PDB entry 4JGH | X-ray diffraction, 3.00 A resolution | chains C and D of the 4 polymer chains in the assembly

== Chain C ==
Name: Transcription elongation factor B polypeptide 1
From: Mus musculus
UniProt: P83940 (ELOC_MOUSE); numbering as in UniProt (aligned over 17-112)
Amino-acid sequence (96 residues; each row starts with the number of its first residue):
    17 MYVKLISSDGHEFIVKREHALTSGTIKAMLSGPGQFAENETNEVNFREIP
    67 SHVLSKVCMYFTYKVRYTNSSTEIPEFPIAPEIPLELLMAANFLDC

== Chain D ==
Name: Cullin-5
From: Homo sapiens
UniProt: Q93034 (CUL5_HUMAN); numbering as in UniProt (aligned over 10-386)
Amino-acid sequence (378 residues; row label = number of the first residue in the row):
    10 KGSLQFEDKWDFMRPIVLKLLRQESVTKQQWFDLFSDVHAVCLWDDKGPA
    60 KIHQALKEDILEFIKQAQARVLSHQDDTALLKAYIVEWRKFFTQCDILPK
   110 PFCQLEITLMGKQGSNKKSNVEDSIVRKLMLDTWNESIFSNIKNRLQDSA
   160 MKLVHAERLGEAFDSQLVIGVRESYVNLCSNPEDKLQIYRDNFEKAYLDS
   210 TERFYRTQAPSYLQQNGVQNYMKYADAKLKEEEKRALRYLETRRECNSVE
   260 ALMECCVNALVTSFKETILAECQGMIKRNETEKLHLMFSLMDKVPNGIEP
   310 MLKDLEEHIISAGLADMVAAAETITTDSEKYREQLDTLFNRFSKLVKEAF
   360 QDDPRFLTARDKAYKAVVNDATIFKLEV
Unresolved in the structure: 119-128
Differences from the reference sequence: engineered mutation Arg341 (Val in Q93034), Asp345 (Leu in Q93034); expression tag (387)
UniProt features mapped onto this chain:
  - modified residue: Ser34 (Phosphoserine), Thr210 (Phosphothreonine)
  - mutagenesis: Leu52 (L52V: Strongly impaired interaction with HIV-1 Vif protein), Trp53 (W53A: Strongly impaired interaction with HIV-1 Vif protein. Decreased interaction ith SOCS2), Asp55 (D55A: Strongly impaired interaction with HIV-1 Vif protein)

== Interface between chain C and chain D ==
Pairs across the interface - 29 pairs, chain C then chain D:
  Ala44(C) - Trp40(D)
  Ala44(C) - Phe44(D)  hydrophobic
  Met45(C) - Trp40(D)  hydrogen bond (backbone-side chain)
  Met45(C) - Phe41(D)
  Met45(C) - Phe44(D)  hydrophobic
  Ser47(C) - Trp40(D)  hydrogen bond (backbone-side chain)
  Ser47(C) - Lys109(D)  hydrogen bond
  Pro49(C) - Val35(D)
  Pro49(C) - Lys37(D)  hydrogen bond (backbone-side chain)
  Pro49(C) - Trp40(D)  hydrophobic
  Pro49(C) - Ile106(D)
  Gly50(C) - Lys37(D)
  Gly50(C) - Trp40(D)
  Gln51(C) - Lys37(D)  hydrogen bond (backbone-side chain)
  Phe52(C) - Lys37(D)
  Glu59(C) - Phe41(D)
  Val60(C) - Phe41(D)  hydrophobic
  Asn61(C) - Gln38(D)  hydrogen bond
  Asn61(C) - Phe41(D)
  Arg63(C) - Lys18(D)
  Arg63(C) - Asp42(D)  salt bridge
  Arg63(C) - Asp46(D)  salt bridge
  Glu64(C) - Ser45(D)
  Met105(C) - Trp53(D)
  Asn108(C) - His48(D)  hydrogen bond
  Asn108(C) - Leu52(D)
  Asn108(C) - Gln113(D)  hydrogen bond
  Phe109(C) - Phe44(D)
  Phe109(C) - His48(D)  hydrogen bond (backbone-side chain)
Also at the interface, not in a pair above, chain C (17 interface residues in all): Thr41, Gly48

== In short ==
The interface between chain C and chain D involves 17 residues on one side and 16 on the other, with 9
hydrogen bonds and 2 salt bridges. Polar pairs include Arg63(C)-Asp42(D), Arg63(C)-Asp46(D) and
Met45(C)-Trp40(D). UniProt lists 3 mutagenesis sites on chain D.
Chain C is Transcription elongation factor B polypeptide 1 (Mus musculus) and chain D is Cullin-5 (Homo
sapiens); the structure, Structure of the SOCS2-Elongin BC complex bound to an N-terminal fragment of Cullin5,
was determined by X-ray diffraction.
